Entry 8Q62 (electron microscopy, 3.72 A resolution); this record covers chains J and I of the 28 polymer chains in the assembly.

== Chain J ==
Name: Gamma-tubulin complex component 5
From: Homo sapiens
UniProtKB: Q96RT8 (GCP5_HUMAN); residue numbers follow UniProt; this construct covers 1-1024
Chain sequence (1024 residues; row label = number of the first residue in the row):
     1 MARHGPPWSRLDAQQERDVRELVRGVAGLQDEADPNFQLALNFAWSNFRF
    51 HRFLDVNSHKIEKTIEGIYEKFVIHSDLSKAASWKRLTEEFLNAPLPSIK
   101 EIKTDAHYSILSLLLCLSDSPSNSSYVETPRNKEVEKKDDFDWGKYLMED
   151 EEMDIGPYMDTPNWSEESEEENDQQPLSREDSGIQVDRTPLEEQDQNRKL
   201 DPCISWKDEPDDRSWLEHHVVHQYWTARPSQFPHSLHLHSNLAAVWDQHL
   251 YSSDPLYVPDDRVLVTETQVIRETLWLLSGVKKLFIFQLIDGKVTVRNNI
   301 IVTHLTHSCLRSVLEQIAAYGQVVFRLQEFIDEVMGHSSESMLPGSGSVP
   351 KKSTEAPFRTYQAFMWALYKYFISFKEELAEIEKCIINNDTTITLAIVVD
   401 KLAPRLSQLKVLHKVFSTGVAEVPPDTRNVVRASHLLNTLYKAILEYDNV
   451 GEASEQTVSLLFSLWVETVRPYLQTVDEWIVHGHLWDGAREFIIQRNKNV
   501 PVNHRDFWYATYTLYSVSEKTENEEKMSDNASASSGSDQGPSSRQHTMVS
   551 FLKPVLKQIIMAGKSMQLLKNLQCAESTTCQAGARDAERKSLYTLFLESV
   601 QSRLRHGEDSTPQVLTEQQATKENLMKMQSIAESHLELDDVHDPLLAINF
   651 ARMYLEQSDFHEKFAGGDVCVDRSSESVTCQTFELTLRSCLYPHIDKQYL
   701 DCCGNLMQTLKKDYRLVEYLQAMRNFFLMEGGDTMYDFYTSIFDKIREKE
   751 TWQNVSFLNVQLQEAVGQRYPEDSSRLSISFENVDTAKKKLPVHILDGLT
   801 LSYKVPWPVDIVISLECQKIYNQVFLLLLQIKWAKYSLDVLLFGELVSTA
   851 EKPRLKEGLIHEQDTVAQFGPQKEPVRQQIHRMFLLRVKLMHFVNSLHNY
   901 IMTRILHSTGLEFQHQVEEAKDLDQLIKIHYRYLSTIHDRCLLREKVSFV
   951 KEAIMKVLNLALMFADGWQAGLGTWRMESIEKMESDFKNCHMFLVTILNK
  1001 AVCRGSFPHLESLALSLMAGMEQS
Not modelled in the structure: 1-240, 339-352, 507-529, 566-636, 649-681, 783-790, 843-878, 1020-1024

== Chain I ==
Name: Gamma-tubulin complex component 4
From: Homo sapiens
UniProtKB: Q9UGJ1 (GCP4_HUMAN); numbering as in UniProt (aligned over 1-667)
Chain sequence (667 residues; numbered 1 to 667; the number before each row is that of its first residue):
     1 MIHELLLALSGYPGSIFTWNKRSGLQVSQDFPFLHPSETSVLNRLCRLGT
    51 DYIRFTEFIEQYTGHVQQQDHHPSQQGQGGLHGIYLRAFCTGLDSVLQPY
   101 RQALLDLEQEFLGDPHLSISHVNYFLDQFQLLFPSVMVVVEQIKSQKIHG
   151 CQILETVYKHSCGGLPPVRSALEKILAVCHGVMYKQLSAWMLHGLLLDQH
   201 EEFFIKQGPSSGNVSAQPEEDEEDLGIGGLTGKQLRELQDLRLIEEENML
   251 APSLKQFSLRVEILPSYIPVRVAEKILFVGESVQMFENQNVNLTRKGSIL
   301 KNQEDTFAAELHRLKQQPLFSLVDFEQVVDRIRSTVAEHLWKLMVEESDL
   351 LGQLKIIKDFYLLGRGELFQAFIDTAQHMLKTPPTAVTEHDVNVAFQQSA
   401 HKVLLDDDNLLPLLHLTIEYHGKEHKADATQAREGPSRETSPREAPASGW
   451 AALGLSYKVQWPLHILFTPAVLEKYNVVFKYLLSVRRVQAELQHCWALQM
   501 QRKHLKSNQTDAIKWRLRNHMAFLVDNLQYYLQVDVLESQFSQLLHQINS
   551 TRDFESIRLAHDHFLSNLLAQSFILLKPVFHCLNEILDLCHSFCSLVSQN
   601 LGPLDERGAAQLSILVKGFSRQSSLLFKILSSVRNHQINSDLAQLLLRLD
   651 YNKYYTQAGGTLGSFGM
Not modelled in the structure: 64-78, 203-255, 286-297, 418-447, 632-667

== Chain J / chain I interface ==
Contacting residue pairs - 44 pairs, chain J then chain I:
  L242(J) - I2(I)  hydrophobic
  V245(J) - M1(I)
  V245(J) - E4(I)
  Y251(J) - Q29(I)
  Y251(J) - D30(I)
  Y251(J) - F31(I)  hydrophobic
  H304(J) - H3(I)
  L305(J) - H3(I)
  L305(J) - L7(I)  hydrophobic
  T306(J) - E4(I)  hydrogen bond
  T306(J) - S15(I)
  S308(J) - G14(I)
  S308(J) - S15(I)
  C309(J) - G14(I)
  V313(J) - Y12(I)  hydrophobic
  T392(J) - L112(I)
  T394(J) - H3(I)
  L395(J) - L7(I)  hydrophobic
  A396(J) - L7(I)  hydrophobic
  A396(J) - L105(I)
  I397(J) - L105(I)  hydrophobic
  V399(J) - Y12(I)
  D400(J) - R101(I)
  D400(J) - L105(I)
  K410(J) - E60(I)  salt bridge
  E446(J) - I84(I)
  E446(J) - R87(I)  salt bridge
  Y447(J) - T63(I)  hydrogen bond (side chain-backbone)
  N449(J) - I84(I)
  N449(J) - V182(I)
  N449(J) - D198(I)
  V450(J) - I84(I)  hydrophobic
  V450(J) - R87(I)
  V450(J) - A88(I)
  V450(J) - V182(I)
  G451(J) - V182(I)
  E452(J) - K315(I)
  A453(J) - T91(I)
  A453(J) - V178(I)  hydrophobic
  T682(J) - K185(I)
  F683(J) - K185(I)
  T686(J) - H193(I)  hydrogen bond
  F1007(J) - V387(I)  hydrophobic
  F1007(J) - H390(I)
Also at the interface, not in a pair above, chain J (33 interface residues in all): Q248, L250, S312, Q316, V1002
Also at the interface, not in a pair above, chain I (35 interface residues in all): P13, P32, F33, E108, Q109, P115, A386

== In short ==
The interface between chain J and chain I involves 33 residues on one side and 35 on the other, with 3
hydrogen bonds and 2 salt bridges. Polar pairs include K410(J)-E60(I), E446(J)-R87(I) and T306(J)-E4(I).
Chain J is Gamma-tubulin complex component 5 and chain I is Gamma-tubulin complex component 4, both from Homo
sapiens; the structure, Early closed conformation of the g-tubulin ring complex, was determined by electron
microscopy.
